8U7Z - chains B1 and K5 of the 15 polymer chains in the assembly; structure by electron microscopy, 2.97 A resolution.

== Chain B1 ==
Name: Guanine nucleotide-binding protein G(I)/G(S)/G(T) subunit beta-1
From: Homo sapiens
Reference sequence: P62873 (GBB1_HUMAN); numbering as in UniProt (aligned over 1-340)
Sequence (340 residues; each row starts with the number of its first residue):
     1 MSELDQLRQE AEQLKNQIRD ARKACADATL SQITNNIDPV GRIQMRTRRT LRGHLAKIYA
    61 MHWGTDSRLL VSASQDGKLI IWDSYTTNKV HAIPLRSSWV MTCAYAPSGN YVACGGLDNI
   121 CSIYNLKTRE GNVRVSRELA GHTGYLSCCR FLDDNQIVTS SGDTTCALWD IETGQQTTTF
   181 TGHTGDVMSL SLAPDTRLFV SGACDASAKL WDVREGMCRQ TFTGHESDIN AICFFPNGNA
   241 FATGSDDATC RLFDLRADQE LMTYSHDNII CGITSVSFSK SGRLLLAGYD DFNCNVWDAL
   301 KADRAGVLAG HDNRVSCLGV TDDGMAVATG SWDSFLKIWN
Unresolved in the structure: 1
UniProt features mapped onto this chain:
  - modified residue: S2 (N-acetylserine), H266 (Phosphohistidine)
  - natural variant: L30 (L30F: In MRD42; uncertain significance), R52 (R52G: In MRD42), G64 (G64V: In MRD42), D76 (D76E: In MRD42; D76G: In MRD42), G77 (G77S: In MRD42), K78 (K78R: In MRD42), I80 (I80N: In MRD42; I80T: In MRD42), H91 (H91R: In MRD42; uncertain significance), A92 (A92T: In MRD42), P94 (P94S: In MRD42), L95 (L95P: In MRD42), R96 (R96L: In MRD42), 5 further natural variant entries in UniProt
From the paper describing this entry:
  - conformationally variable residues (order/disorder transition): N125 to R134
  - mutagenesis - K78E, K89E, A92D: abolished catalytic activity (ubiquitylation activity)
  - mutagenesis - K78E, K89E, A92D: abolished catalytic activity with BTB/POZ domain-containing protein KCTD5 (chain K5)
  - post-translational modification sites: K23

== Chain K5 ==
Name: BTB/POZ domain-containing protein KCTD5
From: Homo sapiens
Reference sequence: Q9NXV2 (KCTD5_HUMAN); residues 1-234 here = UniProt positions 1-234
Sequence (234 residues; row label = number of the first residue in the row):
     1 MAENHCELLS PARGGIGAGL GGGLCRRCSA GLGALAQRPG SVSKWVRLNV GGTYFLTTRQ
    61 TLCRDPKSFL YRLCQADPDL DSDKDETGAY LIDRDPTYFG PVLNYLRHGK LVINKDLAEE
   121 GVLEEAEFYN ITSLIKLVKD KIRERDSKTS QVPVKHVYRV LQCQEEELTQ MVSTMSDGWK
   181 FEQLVSIGSS YNYGNEDQAE FLCVVSKELH NTPYGTASEP SEKAKILQER GSRM
Unresolved in the structure: 1-151, 234
UniProt features mapped onto this chain:
  - modified residue: A2 (N-acetylalanine), S10 (Phosphoserine)
From the paper describing this entry:
  - mutagenesis - F128A, L161R: abolished catalytic activity (ubiquitylation activity)
  - mutagenesis - L209*: decreased catalytic activity (activity)
  - mutagenesis - L161R: abolished catalytic activity with Guanine nucleotide-binding protein G(I)/G(S)/G(T) subunit beta-1 (chain B1)
  - mutagenesis - L209* (10-fold): decreased binding to Guanine nucleotide-binding protein G(I)/G(S)/G(T) subunit beta-1 (chain B1)
  - mutagenesis - L209*: decreased catalytic activity with Guanine nucleotide-binding protein G(I)/G(S)/G(T) subunit beta-1 (chain B1)
  - mutagenesis - F128A: unchanged binding to Gbeta 

== Interface between chain B1 and chain K5 ==
Pairs across the interface (11):
  D66(B1) with E229(K5)
  R68(B1) with R233(K5)
  V90(B1) with S232(K5)
  K127(B1) with K225(K5), hydrogen bond (backbone-side chain); Q228(K5)
  T128(B1) with Q228(K5)
  R129(B1) with A217(K5); S218(K5), hydrogen bond (side chain-backbone); P220(K5)
  E130(B1) with T216(K5)
  R134(B1) with T216(K5)
Interface features reported in the paper:
  - hot spots on chain B1 (mutagenesis) - K78E, K89E, A92D: abolished binding to BTB/POZ domain-containing protein KCTD5 (chain K5)
  - hot spots on chain K5 (mutagenesis) - L161R: abolished binding to Guanine nucleotide-binding protein G(I)/G(S)/G(T) subunit beta-1 (chain B1)

== In short ==
The interface between chain B1 and chain K5 involves 8 residues on one side and 9 on the other, with 2
hydrogen bonds. Polar pairs include K127(B1)-K225(K5) and R129(B1)-S218(K5). From the paper: K78E, K89E and
A92D of chain B1 abolish catalytic activity (ubiquitylation activity); a modification site at K23(B1); 6
substitutions were tested in all.
Here chain B1 is Guanine nucleotide-binding protein G(I)/G(S)/G(T) subunit beta-1 and chain K5 is BTB/POZ
domain-containing protein KCTD5, both from Homo sapiens. Entry 8U7Z (KCTD5/Cullin3/Gbeta1gamma2 Complex: Local
Refinment of KCTD5(CTD)/Gbeta1gamma2) was determined by electron microscopy together with 8U80, 8U81, 8U82,
8U83 and 8U84 from the same study.
